4LB7 - chains D and E of the 4 polymer chains in the assembly; structure by X-ray diffraction, 1.90 A resolution.

Chain D (and E):
Name: Neutrophil defensin 1
Notes: chain E of this document is another copy of the same molecule, construct and numbering; everything in this record applies to it too
UniProtKB: P59665 (DEF1_HUMAN); residues 1-30 here correspond to UniProt positions 65-94 (UniProt number = residue number + 64)
Sequence (30 residues; each row starts with the number of its first residue):
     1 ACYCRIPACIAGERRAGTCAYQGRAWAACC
Disulfides: Cys2-Cys30, Cys4-Cys19, Cys9-Cys29
Sequence notes: engineered mutation Ala16 (Tyr80 in P59665), Ala20 (Ile84 in P59665), Ala25 (Leu89 in P59665), Ala28 (Phe92 in P59665)
Curated features (UniProtKB/Swiss-Prot):
  - modified residue: Arg14 (ADP-ribosylarginine), Tyr21 (Phosphotyrosine), Arg24 (ADP-ribosylarginine)
What the authors report for this chain:
  - self-association interface (contacts with another copy of this molecule): Ala20

Interface between chain D and chain E:
Contacting residue pairs - 28 pairs, chain D then chain E:
  Ala1(D) - Tyr3(E)  hydrogen bond (backbone-side chain)
  Ala1(D) - Cys4(E)
  Ala1(D) - Tyr21(E)
  Cys2(D) - Tyr3(E)
  Cys2(D) - Cys4(E)  hydrogen bond (backbone-backbone)
  Cys2(D) - Tyr21(E)  hydrogen bond
  Tyr3(D) - Ala1(E)  hydrogen bond (side chain-backbone)
  Tyr3(D) - Cys2(E)
  Cys4(D) - Ala1(E)
  Cys4(D) - Cys2(E)  hydrogen bond (backbone-backbone)
  Cys4(D) - Cys4(E)  hydrophobic
  Cys4(D) - Cys19(E)  hydrophobic
  Ala16(D) - Tyr21(E)
  Gly17(D) - Ala20(E)
  Gly17(D) - Tyr21(E)
  Thr18(D) - Cys19(E)
  Thr18(D) - Ala20(E)  hydrogen bond (backbone-backbone)
  Cys19(D) - Cys4(E)  hydrophobic
  Cys19(D) - Thr18(E)
  Cys19(D) - Cys19(E)  hydrophobic
  Ala20(D) - Gly17(E)
  Ala20(D) - Thr18(E)  hydrogen bond (backbone-backbone)
  Tyr21(D) - Ala1(E)
  Tyr21(D) - Cys2(E)  hydrogen bond
  Tyr21(D) - Ala16(E)
  Tyr21(D) - Gly17(E)
  Tyr21(D) - Ala28(E)  hydrophobic
  Ala28(D) - Tyr21(E)  hydrophobic
Also at the interface, not in a pair above, chain D (13 interface residues in all): Gln22, Cys30
Also at the interface, not in a pair above, chain E (13 interface residues in all): Gln22, Cys30

Summary:
Chain D and chain E each contribute 13 residues to their interface, with 8 hydrogen bonds. Among the polar
pairs are Ala1(D)-Tyr3(E), Cys2(D)-Tyr21(E) and Cys2(D)-Cys4(E). The paper reports a self-association
interface involving Ala20(D).
Chain D and chain E are both Neutrophil defensin 1; the structure, Crystal structure of human alpha-defensin 1
(HNP1) Y16A/I20A/L25A/F28A mutant, was determined by X-ray diffraction (same publication as 4LB1, 4LBB and
4LBF).
